PDB entry 7E2C | electron microscopy, 4.18 A resolution (low resolution: residue-level contacts below are approximate; hydrogen-bond / salt-bridge calls are withheld) | chains F and G of the 11 polymer chains in the assembly

Chain F:
Molecule: Trafficking protein particle complex subunit BET3
From: Saccharomyces cerevisiae (strain ATCC 204508 / S288c)
UniProt: P36149 (BET3_YEAST); numbering as in UniProt (aligned over 1-193)
Chain sequence (193 residues; row label = number of the first residue in the row):
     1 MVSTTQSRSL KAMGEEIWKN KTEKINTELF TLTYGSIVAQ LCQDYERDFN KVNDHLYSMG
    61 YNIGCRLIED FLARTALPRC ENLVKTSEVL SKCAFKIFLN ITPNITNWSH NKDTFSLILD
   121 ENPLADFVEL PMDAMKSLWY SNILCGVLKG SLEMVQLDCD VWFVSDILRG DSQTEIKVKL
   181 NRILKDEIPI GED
Not modelled in the structure: 1-7, 190-193
Curated features (UniProtKB/Swiss-Prot):
  - lipidation: Cys80 (S-palmitoyl cysteine)
  - mutagenesis: Cys80 (C80S: Loss of palmitoylation)

Chain G:
Molecule: Trafficking protein particle complex subunit 31
From: Saccharomyces cerevisiae (strain ATCC 204508 / S288c)
UniProt: Q03337 (TRS31_YEAST); numbering as in UniProt (aligned over 1-283)
Chain sequence (283 residues; row label = number of the first residue in the row):
     1 MSQRIIQPSA SDQQFPGKSD GYEYTVGPKQ AITSEASTTY YISRIYSESL LFKRQEASLS
    61 AMAFLFQEMI SQLHRTCKTA GDFETKLSDY GHNIGIRLLE LLNFRASVSP SSLPRASAFL
   121 SQNESSSKLS NASNSPGMLA NSSTATSASA NERLQEKQTE SLSNYITKMR RRDLKILDIL
   181 QFIHGTLWSY LFNHVSDDLV KSSERDNEYM IVDNFPTLTQ FIPGENVSCE YFVCGIIKGF
   241 LFNAGFPCGV TAHRMPQGGH SQRTVYLIQF DRQVLDREGL RFG
Not modelled in the structure: 1-25, 109-162, 283
Construct notes: conflict Tyr41 (Ile in Q03337), Ile42 (Pro in Q03337)

Chain F / chain G interface:
Contacting residue pairs (52; chain F residue first):
  Trp18(F) with Glu56(G)
  Glu23(F) with Leu59(G)
  Lys24(F) with Glu56(G); Ala57(G); Asn193(G)
  Ile25(F) with Glu56(G); Ala57(G); Leu59(G); Met62(G)
  Asn26(F) with Tyr190(G); Leu191(G)
  Thr27(F) with Gln55(G); Glu56(G); Ala57(G)
  Glu28(F) with Phe52(G); Tyr190(G)
  Leu29(F) with Met62(G); Leu191(G); Phe192(G)
  Phe30(F) with Leu65(G)
  Leu32(F) with Ile94(G)
  Thr33(F) with Leu65(G); Phe232(G)
  Ser36(F) with Tyr90(G); Ile94(G)
  Ile37(F) with Met69(G); Tyr90(G)
  Gln40(F) with Asp89(G); Asn93(G)
  His55(F) with Gln72(G)
  Met59(F) with Leu65(G); Glu68(G); Met69(G); Gln72(G)
  Asn62(F) with Glu68(G)
  Ile63(F) with Phe64(G); Glu68(G)
  Arg66(F) with Phe64(G); Gln67(G); Glu68(G)
  Leu67(F) with Phe64(G)
  Asp70(F) with Ser60(G)
  Ile97(F) with Ser58(G)
  Phe98(F) with Ala57(G); Ser58(G); Ser60(G)
  Leu99(F) with Ala57(G)
  Asn100(F) with Gln55(G); Glu56(G)
  Asp126(F) with Tyr46(G)
  Glu129(F) with Tyr46(G)
  Ile143(F) with Leu65(G)
Interface residues without a listed pair, chain F (30 interface residues in all): Tyr34, Leu168
Interface residues without a listed pair, chain G (27 interface residues in all): Ala61, Arg75, Arg97

In short:
30 residues of chain F face 27 of chain G across their interface. Curated annotation (UniProt) lists one
mutagenesis site on chain F.
Chain F is Trafficking protein particle complex subunit BET3 and chain G is Trafficking protein particle
complex subunit 31, both from Saccharomyces cerevisiae (strain ATCC 204508 / S288c); the structure, Monomer of
TRAPPII (open), was determined by electron microscopy, deposited together with 7E2D, 7E8S, 7E8T, 7E93, 7E94
and 7EA3.
